7JK4 - chains D and E of the 9 polymer chains in the assembly; structure by electron microscopy, 3.40 A resolution.

# Chain D
Name: Origin recognition complex subunit 4
Source organism: Drosophila melanogaster
UniProt: Q9W102 (Q9W102_DROME); numbering as in UniProt (aligned over 1-459)
Sequence (462 residues; row label = number of the first residue in the row; numbers below 1 keep their minus sign (Ser-2 is residue -2)):
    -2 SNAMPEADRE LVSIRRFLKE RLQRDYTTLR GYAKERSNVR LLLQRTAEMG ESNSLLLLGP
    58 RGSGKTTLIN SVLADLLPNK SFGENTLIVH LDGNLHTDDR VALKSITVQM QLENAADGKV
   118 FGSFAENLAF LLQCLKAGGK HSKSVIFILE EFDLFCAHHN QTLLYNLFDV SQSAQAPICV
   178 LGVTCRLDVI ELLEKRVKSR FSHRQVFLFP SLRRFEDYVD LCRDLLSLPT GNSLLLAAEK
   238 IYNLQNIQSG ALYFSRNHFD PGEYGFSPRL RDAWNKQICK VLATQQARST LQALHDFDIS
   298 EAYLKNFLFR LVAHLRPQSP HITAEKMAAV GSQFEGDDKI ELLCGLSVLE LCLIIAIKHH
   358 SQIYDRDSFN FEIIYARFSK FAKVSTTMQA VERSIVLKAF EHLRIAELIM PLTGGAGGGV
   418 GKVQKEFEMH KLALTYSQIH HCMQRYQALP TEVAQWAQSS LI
Disordered / not traced: -2 to 1, 245-249, 411-419, 457-459
Differences from the reference sequence: expression tag (-2 to 0)
Bound ions: Mg2+: Thr63 (together with ATP)
Residues lining bound ligands:
  - ATP (adenosine-5'-triphosphate), molecule 1: Leu19, Thr25, Leu26, Arg27, Tyr29, Arg58, Gly59, Ser60, Gly61, Lys62, Thr63, Thr64, Cys182, Glu298, Ala299, Lys302
  - ATP, molecule 2: Tyr162, Arg193, Arg197
From the paper describing this entry:
  - mutagenesis - R97A (3-fold): decreased binding to DNA
  - binding site for the 60-nt DNA strand: Arg97

# Chain E
Name: Origin recognition complex subunit 5
Source organism: Drosophila melanogaster
UniProt: Q24169 (ORC5_DROME); residue numbers follow UniProt; this construct covers 1-460
Sequence (460 residues; each row starts with the number of its first residue):
     1 MEAICSSLEP LFPCREAAIE TLGELIGDSS ETYPSAIYLF GHSGTGKTAL TRAFLKECGK
    61 RQNVRTAHLN AIECYTTKIM LEILLDSLAP DQGDALKVDN MLDFVEQLRR QAATRVEDQG
   121 FLIAVDNAER LRDMDANVLP VLLRLQELTN LNLCVILLSQ LPFEKFYNKT GLSEIVCLHL
   181 AQYNKAETQR ILGSDFQQVR NQLLEQFAQD KKRLEICQEA VTEDFYNNYL NLFLSVFYKA
   241 CRDVPELQLT ARKCLSTYLE PVLDGTVDAT DISRLWRHIA GPLRSALTQI YMRIEKPAEE
   301 VEDFTAIEDQ SVRKLAQSLE LPYYAKFLLI AAFLASHNAA KQDKRLFVKH HGKQRKRMQT
   361 VNARAKTTEK MSTTLGPKSF SIDRLLAIFY AILEEKVGLT CNLLSQISTL VHLNLLSFVS
   421 GEQNIMEGSA RLQCTIGLEF VLQIGKVVGF NVRQYLCDFM
Disordered / not traced: 207-210, 266-272, 296-317, 350-374, 457-460
Bound ions: Mg2+: Thr48, Asp126 (together with ATP)
Residues lining bound ligands: ATP (adenosine-5'-triphosphate): Leu11, Phe12, Pro13, Arg15, His42, Ser43, Gly44, Thr45, Gly46, Lys47, Thr48, Ala49, Gln160, Tyr183, Ile191, Pro245
Curated features (UniProtKB/Swiss-Prot):
  - binding site (ATP): Gly41 to Thr48

# How chain D and chain E interact
Contacting residue pairs (90):
  Arg12(D) with Glu31(E), salt bridge
  Arg13(D) with Glu31(E)
  Lys16(D) with Glu24(E); Glu31(E), salt bridge; Thr32(E)
  Glu17(D) with Thr32(E); Arg115(E), salt bridge
  Gln20(D) with Thr32(E); Tyr33(E), hydrogen bond (side chain-backbone); Ser35(E); Gln146(E)
  Arg21(D) with Thr32(E); Arg115(E); Asn152(E)
  Tyr23(D) with Asn150(E)
  Arg58(D) with Arg144(E); Thr170(E), hydrogen bond (side chain-backbone)
  Asn91(D) with Asn137(E), hydrogen bond (backbone-side chain); Val141(E)
  Leu92(D) with Leu102(E), hydrophobic; Val105(E), hydrophobic
  His93(D) with Leu102(E)
  Thr94(D) with Asn137(E)
  Val98(D) with Asn100(E); Leu102(E), hydrophobic
  Glu148(D) with Arg144(E), salt bridge
  Tyr250(D) with Asn150(E), hydrogen bond (backbone-side chain)
  Phe251(D) with Asn150(E), hydrogen bond (backbone-side chain)
  Arg253(D) with Ala112(E), hydrogen bond (side chain-backbone); Asn150(E)
  Asn254(D) with Arg115(E); Asn150(E)
  His255(D) with Arg115(E)
  Glu260(D) with Arg115(E), salt bridge
  Ala299(D) with Glu174(E)
  Tyr300(D) with Glu174(E)
  Asn303(D) with Glu174(E); Ile175(E), hydrogen bond (side chain-backbone); Val176(E)
  Phe306(D) with Thr32(E); Pro34(E)
  Arg307(D) with Ile175(E), hydrogen bond (side chain-backbone); Val176(E); Cys177(E)
  Ala310(D) with Glu24(E)
  His311(D) with Glu24(E), salt bridge
  Arg313(D) with Met1(E), hydrogen bond; Glu24(E), salt bridge
  Gln330(D) with Cys177(E)
  Asp335(D) with Phe40(E); Pro162(E); Glu164(E)
  Lys336(D) with Glu164(E)
  Glu338(D) with His179(E), hydrogen bond (backbone-side chain)
  Leu339(D) with His42(E), hydrogen bond (backbone-side chain); Pro162(E), hydrophobic; His179(E)
  Cys341(D) with Arg242(E), hydrogen bond (backbone-side chain)
  Gly342(D) with His42(E); Gln182(E); Arg242(E), hydrogen bond (backbone-side chain)
  Leu343(D) with His42(E); Arg242(E), hydrogen bond (backbone-side chain)
  Ser344(D) with Lys239(E); Ala240(E), hydrogen bond (side chain-backbone); Arg242(E)
  Val345(D) with Lys239(E)
  Leu346(D) with Lys239(E)
  Glu347(D) with Ala240(E)
  Thr384(D) with Lys239(E), hydrogen bond (backbone-side chain)
  Met385(D) with Lys239(E)
  Glu389(D) with Thr288(E)
  Ser391(D) with Met292(E)
  Ile392(D) with Leu287(E); Ile290(E), hydrophobic
  Lys395(D) with Tyr291(E); Met292(E)
  His399(D) with His42(E)
  Ile402(D) with Gln160(E); Leu161(E)
  Ala403(D) with Leu161(E)
  Glu404(D) with Arg132(E), salt bridge; Leu161(E); Lys165(E), salt bridge
  Gln421(D) with Pro377(E); Cys434(E), hydrogen bond (side chain-backbone); Thr435(E)
  Phe424(D) with Leu375(E); Gly376(E)
  Tyr443(D) with Arg242(E)
Also at the interface, not in a pair above, chain D (63 interface residues in all): Asp89, Ser102, Ser252, Phe256, Asp334, Asn367, Ala387, Val388, Met407, Gln444
Also at the interface, not in a pair above, chain E (58 interface residues in all): Leu25, Ser43, Met101, Arg109, Arg110, Glu147, Leu148, Leu172, Asn184, Tyr238, Cys241, Gln433

# In short
Chain D and chain E form an interface of 63 and 58 residues respectively; the contacts include 17 hydrogen
bonds and 9 salt bridges. Polar contacts include Arg12(D)-Glu31(E), Lys16(D)-Glu31(E) and Glu17(D)-Arg115(E).
Bound to chain D: ATP. From the paper: a binding site for the 60-nt DNA strand at Arg97(D); R97A of chain D
reduces binding to DNA.
Here chain D is Origin recognition complex subunit 4 and chain E is Origin recognition complex subunit 5, both
from Drosophila melanogaster. Entry 7JK4 (Structure of Drosophila ORC bound to AT-rich DNA and Cdc6) was
determined by electron microscopy together with 7JGR, 7JGS, 7JK2, 7JK3, 7JK5 and 7JK6 from the same study.
